PDB entry 2EFC | X-ray diffraction, 2.09 A resolution | chains A and B

Chain A:
Name: Similarity to vacuolar protein sorting-associated protein VPS9
Organism: Arabidopsis thaliana
Notes: fragment: Vps9 domain
UniProt: Q9LT31 (Q9LT31_ARATH); residues 1-265 here = UniProt positions 1-265
Amino-acid sequence (267 residues; numbered -1 to 265; the number before each row is that of its first residue; numbers below 1 keep their minus sign (Gly-1 is residue -1)):
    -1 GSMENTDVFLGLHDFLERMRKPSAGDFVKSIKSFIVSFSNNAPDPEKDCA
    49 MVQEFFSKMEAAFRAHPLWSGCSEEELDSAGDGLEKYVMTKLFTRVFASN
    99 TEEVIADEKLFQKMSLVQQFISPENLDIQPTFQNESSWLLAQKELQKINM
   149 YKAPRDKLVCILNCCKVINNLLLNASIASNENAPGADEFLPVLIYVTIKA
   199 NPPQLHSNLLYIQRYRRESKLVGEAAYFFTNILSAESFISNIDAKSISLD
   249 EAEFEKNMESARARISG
Disordered / not traced: -1 to 16, 263-265
Sequence notes: expression tag (-1 to 0)
Swiss-Prot annotation at these positions:
  - binding site (GTP): Asn180, Asp185
  - mutagenesis: Ala184 (A184K: Loss of interaction with RABF2B), Asp185 (D185A: Loss of interaction with RABF2B. Decreases GEF activity 12-fold; D185E: Loss of interaction with RABF2B; D185N: Weakens interaction with RABF2B. Increases GEF activity), Tyr225 (Y225A: Loss of interaction with RABF2B. Decreases GEF activity 25-fold)
Reported in the primary citation:
  - binding site for the ligand GDP: Asp185
  - mutagenesis - D185A, D185N (1.3-fold), Y225A: decreased catalytic activity with Small GTP-binding protein-like (chain B)
  - mutagenesis - A184K, D185A/Y225A: abolished binding to Small GTP-binding protein-like (chain B)

Chain B:
Name: Small GTP-binding protein-like
Organism: Arabidopsis thaliana
Notes: fragment: GTPase domain
UniProt: Q9SN68 (Q9SN68_ARATH); residue numbers follow UniProt; this construct covers 1-179
Amino-acid sequence (181 residues; numbered -1 to 179; the number before each row is that of its first residue; numbers below 1 keep their minus sign (Gly-1 is residue -1)):
    -1 GSMAAAGNKSINAKLVLLGDVGAGKSSLVLRFVKDQFVEFQESTIGAAFF
    49 SQTLAVNDATVKFEIWDTAGQERYHSLAPMYYRGAAAAIIVFDVTNQASF
    99 ERAKKWVQELQAQGNPNMVMALAGNKSDLLDARKVTAEDAQTYAQENGLF
   149 FMETSAKTATNVKEIFYEIARRLPRVQPTEN
Disordered / not traced: -1 to 7, 173-179
Sequence notes: expression tag (-1 to 0)
Residues lining bound ligands: GDP (guanosine-5'-diphosphate): Asp18, Val19, Gly20, Ala21, Gly22, Lys23, Ser24, Ser25, Phe35, Val36, Asn123, Lys124, Asp126, Leu127, Ser153, Ala154, Lys155
Swiss-Prot annotation at these positions:
  - motif: Gln39 to Phe47 (Effector region)
  - binding site (GTP): Gly17 to Ser25, Asp65 to Gln69, Asn123 to Asp126, Ser153, Ala154
  - mutagenesis: Val19 (V19T: Loss of interaction with VPS9A. Loss of interaction with MON1. Loss of interaction with EREX), Ser24 (S24N: Dominant negative (GDP-bound form); no effect on the interaction with VPS9A), Val36 (V36P: No effect on the interaction with VPS9A), Thr42 (T42A: No effect on the interaction with VPS9A), Gly44 (G44P: No effect on the interaction with VPS9A), Ala46 (A46D: Loss of interaction with VPS9A), Phe47 (F47A: Loss of interaction with VPS9A), Trp64 (W64A: Loss of interaction with VPS9A), Ala67 (A67G: Loss of interaction with VPS9A), Gln69 (Q69E: Loss of interaction with VPS9A; Q69L: Constitutively active (GTP-bound form); loss of targeting to plasma membrane and interaction with VPS9A), Ser74 (S74A: Loss of interaction with VPS9A), Leu75 (L75A: Loss of interaction with VPS9A), 3 further mutagenesis entries in UniProt
Reported in the primary citation:
  - mutagenesis - S24N, V36P, T42A, G44P, N123I: unchanged binding to Similarity to vacuolar protein sorting-associated protein VPS9 (chain A)
  - binding site for GDP: Lys23
  - conformationally variable residues (side-chain flip): Lys23, Ala45
  - mutagenesis - A67G, Q69E, S74A, L75A, M78A, Y79A: abolished binding to Similarity to vacuolar protein sorting-associated protein VPS9 (chain A)
  - contacts within the chain: Gly17-Lys23 (backbone contact), Asp18-Lys23 (backbone contact), Lys23-Asp65, Lys23-Thr66 (backbone contact)

How chain A and chain B interact:
Contacting residue pairs (57; chain A residue first):
  Asn123(A) - Arg71(B)  hydrogen bond (backbone-side chain)
  Leu124(A) - Arg71(B)
  Leu124(A) - Tyr72(B)  hydrogen bond (backbone-side chain)
  Asp125(A) - Gln69(B)
  Asp125(A) - Arg71(B)  salt bridge
  Leu171(A) - Thr42(B)
  Leu171(A) - Ile43(B)
  Leu171(A) - Gly44(B)
  Asn178(A) - Glu40(B)
  Glu179(A) - Val36(B)
  Glu179(A) - Ser41(B)
  Asn180(A) - Ser25(B)  hydrogen bond
  Asn180(A) - Val36(B)
  Asn180(A) - Ser41(B)
  Ala181(A) - Ser24(B)
  Ala181(A) - Ser41(B)
  Ala181(A) - Ile43(B)
  Pro182(A) - Gly44(B)
  Pro182(A) - Ala45(B)  hydrogen bond (backbone-backbone)
  Gly183(A) - Ser24(B)
  Gly183(A) - Asp65(B)
  Ala184(A) - Ala46(B)
  Ala184(A) - Asp65(B)  hydrogen bond (backbone-side chain)
  Ala184(A) - Thr66(B)
  Ala184(A) - Ala67(B)
  Asp185(A) - Val19(B)
  Asp185(A) - Lys23(B)  salt bridge
  Asp185(A) - Thr66(B)
  Asp185(A) - Ala67(B)
  Asp185(A) - Gly68(B)  hydrogen bond (side chain-backbone)
  Asp185(A) - Gln69(B)  hydrogen bond (backbone-side chain)
  Leu188(A) - Tyr79(B)
  Pro189(A) - Gln69(B)
  Pro189(A) - Tyr72(B)
  Ile192(A) - Tyr72(B)  hydrophobic
  Gly221(A) - Phe47(B)
  Gly221(A) - Glu62(B)
  Glu222(A) - Phe47(B)
  Tyr225(A) - Ala46(B)  hydrogen bond (side chain-backbone)
  Tyr225(A) - Phe47(B)  hydrophobic
  Tyr225(A) - Trp64(B)  hydrophobic
  Tyr225(A) - Asp65(B)  hydrogen bond (side chain-backbone)
  Thr228(A) - Trp64(B)
  Thr228(A) - Met78(B)
  Asn229(A) - Tyr79(B)  hydrogen bond
  Ser232(A) - Leu75(B)
  Ser232(A) - Met78(B)
  Ser232(A) - Tyr79(B)  hydrogen bond
  Ser235(A) - Leu75(B)
  Ser235(A) - Met78(B)
  Phe236(A) - Arg71(B)
  Phe236(A) - Tyr72(B)  hydrophobic
  Phe236(A) - Leu75(B)  hydrophobic
  Lys243(A) - Arg71(B)
  Ser244(A) - Arg71(B)  hydrogen bond (backbone-side chain)
  Ile245(A) - Arg71(B)
  Ser246(A) - Arg71(B)  hydrogen bond
Other interface residues (no listed pair), chain A (30 interface residues in all): Ser174, Ala224, Leu231
Interface features reported in the paper:
  - pairs named by the authors: Asp185(A)-Lys23(B) (salt bridge), Asp185(A)-Gly68(B) (hydrogen bond), Tyr225(A)-Ala46(B) (hydrophobic contact), Tyr225(A)-Phe47(B) (hydrophobic contact), Tyr225(A)-Trp64(B) (hydrophobic contact)
  - interface residues, chain A: Tyr225(A)
  - hot spots on chain A (mutagenesis) - A184K, D185A/Y225A: abolished binding to Small GTP-binding protein-like (chain B)
  - hot spots on chain A (mutagenesis) - Y225A: decreased binding to Small GTP-binding protein-like (chain B)
  - hot spots on chain B (mutagenesis) - Q69E, L75A, Y79A: abolished binding to Similarity to vacuolar protein sorting-associated protein VPS9 (chain A)

In short:
30 residues of chain A face 25 of chain B across their interface, with 13 hydrogen bonds and 2 salt bridges.
Polar pairs include Asp125(A)-Arg71(B), Asp185(A)-Lys23(B) and Asn123(A)-Arg71(B). The paper describes a salt
bridge between Asp185(A) and Lys23(B); a hydrogen bond between Asp185(A) and Gly68(B); hydrophobic contacts
between Tyr225(A) and Ala46(B), Tyr225(A) and Phe47(B) and Tyr225(A) and Trp64(B). From the paper: a binding
site for the ligand GDP at Asp185(A); A67G, Q69E and S74A of chain B, among others, abolish binding to
Similarity to vacuolar protein sorting-associated protein VPS9 (chain A); 16 substitutions were tested in all.
Chain A is Similarity to vacuolar protein sorting-associated protein VPS9 and chain B is Small GTP-binding
protein-like, both from Arabidopsis thaliana; the structure, Ara7-GDP/AtVps9a, was determined by X-ray
diffraction, deposited together with 2EFD, 2EFE and 2EFH.
